PDB entry 6ME1 | X-ray diffraction, 1.97 A resolution | chains A and F of the 3 polymer chains in the assembly

# Chain A
Protein: VRC34.01 Fab heavy chain
Source organism: Homo sapiens
Notes: antibody fragment or engineered binder
Sequence (223 residues; row label = number of the first residue in the row; a row labelled like 82A-82C holds insertion residues (82A, then the next letters in order)):
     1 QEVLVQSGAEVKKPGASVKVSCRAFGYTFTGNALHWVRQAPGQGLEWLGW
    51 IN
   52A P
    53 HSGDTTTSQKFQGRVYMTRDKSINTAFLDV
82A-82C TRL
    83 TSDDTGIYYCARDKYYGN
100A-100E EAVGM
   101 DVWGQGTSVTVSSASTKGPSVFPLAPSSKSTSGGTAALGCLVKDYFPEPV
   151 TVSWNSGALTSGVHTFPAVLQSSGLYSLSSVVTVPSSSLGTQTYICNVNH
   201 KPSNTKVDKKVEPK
Disulfides: Cys22-Cys92, Cys140-Cys196

# Chain F
Protein: Envelope glycoprotein gp160
UniProt: P03375 (ENV_HV1B1); residues 512-521 here = UniProt positions 512-521
Sequence (16 residues; row label = number of the first residue in the row):
   512 AVGLGAVFLGHHHHHH
Unresolved in the structure: 522-527
Sequence notes: conflict Leu515 (Ile in P03375), Val518 (Leu in P03375); expression tag (522-527)
Swiss-Prot annotation at these positions:
  - region: Ala512 to Gly514, Gly516, Ala517, Phe519 to Gly521 (Fusion peptide)

# Chain A / chain F interface
Residue-residue contacts - 31 pairs, chain A then chain F:
  Thr28(A) with Phe519(F)
  Thr30(A) with Val518(F); Phe519(F), hydrogen bond (backbone-backbone)
  Gly31(A) with Val518(F); Phe519(F)
  Trp50(A) with Val513(F); Gly514(F); Leu515(F)
  Ile51(A) with Leu515(F)
  Asn52(A) with Leu515(F), hydrogen bond (side chain-backbone); Gly516(F), hydrogen bond (side chain-backbone); Ala517(F), hydrogen bond (side chain-backbone); Val518(F)
  His53(A) with Ala517(F); Val518(F); Phe519(F)
  Asp56(A) with Leu515(F)
  Thr57(A) with Leu515(F)
  Thr58(A) with Leu515(F)
  Tyr97(A) with Leu515(F), hydrogen bond (side chain-backbone); Gly516(F), hydrogen bond (side chain-backbone); Val518(F), hydrophobic
  Asn100(A) with Gly514(F); Leu515(F); Gly516(F); Ala517(F); Val518(F)
  Glu100A(A) with Ala512(F), hydrogen bond (side chain-backbone); Val513(F)
  Ala100B(A) with Ala512(F); Val513(F), hydrogen bond (backbone-backbone)
Other interface residues (no listed pair), chain A (15 interface residues in all): Asn32

# In short
Chain A and chain F form an interface of 15 and 8 residues respectively, with 8 hydrogen bonds. Among the
polar pairs are Asn52(A)-Leu515(F), Asn52(A)-Gly516(F) and Asn52(A)-Ala517(F).
Here chain A is VRC34.01 Fab heavy chain (Homo sapiens) and chain F is Envelope glycoprotein gp160. Entry 6ME1
(Crystal structure of the clade B isolate B41 mutant fusion peptide (residues 512-521) in complex with ...)
was determined by X-ray diffraction together with 6MCO and 6MDT from the same study.
